PDB entry 5ZG2 | X-ray diffraction, 1.25 A resolution | chain B

Chain B:
Protein: Glutamate receptor 2
From: Homo sapiens
UniProtKB: P42262 (GRIA2_HUMAN); residue numbers follow UniProt; this construct covers 413-526, 653-796
Chain sequence (263 residues; row label = number of the first residue in the row; note: 123 numbers in that range are skipped by the numbering (no residue carries them; nothing is unmodelled there)):
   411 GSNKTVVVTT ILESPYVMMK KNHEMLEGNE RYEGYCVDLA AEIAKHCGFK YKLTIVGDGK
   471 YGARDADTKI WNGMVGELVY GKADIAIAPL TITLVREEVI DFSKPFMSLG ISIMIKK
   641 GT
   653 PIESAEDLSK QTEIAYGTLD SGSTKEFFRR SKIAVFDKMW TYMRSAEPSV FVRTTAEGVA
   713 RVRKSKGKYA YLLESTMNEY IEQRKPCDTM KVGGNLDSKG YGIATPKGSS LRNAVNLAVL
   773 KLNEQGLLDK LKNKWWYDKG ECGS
Unresolved in the structure: 411-413, 796
Differences from the reference sequence: expression tag (411-412); linker (527, 641-642)
Disulfides: Cys739-Cys794
Bound ions: Zn2+ site 1: His433 (together with acetate ion) (shared with 1 residue of chain A); Zn2+ site 2: Glu437, Glu452, His456; Zn2+ site 3: Asp475 (together with acetate ion)
Ligand contacts: ZK1 ({[7-morpholin-4-yl-2,3-dioxo-6-(trifluoromethyl)-3,4-dihydroquinoxalin-1(2H)-yl]methyl}phosphonic acid): Glu423, Tyr426, Tyr471, Pro499, Leu500, Thr501, Arg506, Leu671, Ser673, Gly674, Ser675, Thr707, Leu725, Glu726, Thr728, Met729, Tyr753
UniProt features mapped onto this chain:
  - binding site (L-glutamate): Pro499, Thr501, Arg506, Ser675, Thr676, Glu726
  - glycosylation: Asn413 (N-linked (GlcNAc...) asparagine)
  - modified residue (Phosphoserine): Ser683, Ser717
  - natural variant: Glu776 (E776D: In NEDLIB), Trp788 (W788L: In NEDLIB), Gly792 (G792V: In NEDLIB)

Summary:
Ligands of chain B: compound ZK1. The Zn2+ site 2 is built by Glu437, Glu452 and His456. From UniProt: 6
L-glutamate-binding residues.
Chain B is Glutamate receptor 2 (Homo sapiens); the structure, Crystal structure of the GluA2o LBD in complex
with ZK200775 and Compound-2, was determined by X-ray diffraction together with 5ZG0, 5ZG1 and 5ZG3 from the
same study.
